PDB entry 8HAK | electron microscopy, 4.50 A resolution (low resolution: residue-level contacts below are approximate; hydrogen-bond / salt-bridge calls are withheld) | chains K and N of the 11 polymer chains in the assembly

Chain K:
Molecule: 180-nt DNA strand
From: Homo sapiens
Sequence (180 nucleotides; numbered 1 to 180; the number before each row is that of its first residue):
     1 ATCCGTCCGT TACCGCCATC AATATCCACC TGCAGATTCT ACCAAAAGTG TATTTGGAAA
    61 CTGCTCCATC AAAAGGCATG TTCAGCTGAA TTCAGCTGAA CATGCCTTTT GATGGAGCAG
   121 TTTCCAAATA CACTTTTGGT AGAATCTGCA GGTGGATATT GATGGCGGTA ACGGACGGAT
Unresolved in the structure: 1-17, 163-180

Chain N:
Molecule: Histone acetyltransferase p300
From: Homo sapiens
Notes: EC 2.3.1.48, 2.3.1.-
Reference sequence: Q09472 (EP300_HUMAN); numbering as in UniProt (aligned over 1048-1836)
Sequence (796 residues; each row starts with the number of its first residue):
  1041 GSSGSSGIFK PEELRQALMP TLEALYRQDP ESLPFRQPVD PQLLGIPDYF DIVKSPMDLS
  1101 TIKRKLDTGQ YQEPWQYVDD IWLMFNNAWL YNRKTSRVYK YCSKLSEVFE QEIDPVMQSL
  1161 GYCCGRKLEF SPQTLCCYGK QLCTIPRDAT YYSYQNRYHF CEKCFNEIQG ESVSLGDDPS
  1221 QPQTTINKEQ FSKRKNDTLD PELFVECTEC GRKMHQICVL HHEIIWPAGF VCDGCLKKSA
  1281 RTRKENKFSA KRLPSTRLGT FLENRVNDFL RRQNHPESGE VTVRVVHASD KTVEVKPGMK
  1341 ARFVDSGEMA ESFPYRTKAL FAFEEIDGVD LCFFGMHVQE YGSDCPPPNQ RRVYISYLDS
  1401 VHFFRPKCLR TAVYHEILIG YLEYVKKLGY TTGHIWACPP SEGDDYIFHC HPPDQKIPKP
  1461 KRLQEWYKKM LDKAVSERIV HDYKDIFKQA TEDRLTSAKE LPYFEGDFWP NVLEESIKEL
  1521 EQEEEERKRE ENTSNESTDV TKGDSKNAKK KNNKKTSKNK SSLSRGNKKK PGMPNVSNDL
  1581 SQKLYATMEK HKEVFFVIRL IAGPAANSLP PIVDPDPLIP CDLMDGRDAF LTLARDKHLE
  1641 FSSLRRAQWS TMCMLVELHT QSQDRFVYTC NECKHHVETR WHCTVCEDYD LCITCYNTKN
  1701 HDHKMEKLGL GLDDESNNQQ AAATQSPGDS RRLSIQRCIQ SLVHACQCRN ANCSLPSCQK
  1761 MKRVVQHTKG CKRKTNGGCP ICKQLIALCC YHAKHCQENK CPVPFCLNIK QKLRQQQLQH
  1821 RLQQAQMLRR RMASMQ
Unresolved in the structure: 1041-1050, 1207-1231, 1520-1577, 1601-1611, 1665-1836
Differences from the reference sequence: expression tag (1041-1047)
Swiss-Prot annotation at these positions:
  - zinc finger: Arg-1665 to Asp-1713 (ZZ-type), Gly-1728 to Ile-1809 (TAZ-type 2)
  - region: Tyr-1397 to Asp-1399 (Interaction with histone)
  - binding site (acetyl-CoA): Leu-1398 to Ser-1400, Arg-1410, Thr-1411, Ile-1457, Arg-1462, Trp-1466
  - binding site (Zn(2+)): Cys-1670, Cys-1673, Cys-1683, Cys-1686, Cys-1692, Cys-1695, His-1701, His-1703
  - modified residue: Lys-1180 (N6-acetyllysine), Lys-1336 (N6-acetyllysine), Lys-1473 (N6-acetyllysine), Lys-1499 (N6-acetyllysine), Lys-1542 (N6-acetyllysine), Lys-1546 (N6-acetyllysine), Lys-1549 (N6-acetyllysine), Lys-1554 (N6-acetyllysine), Lys-1555 (N6-acetyllysine), Lys-1558 (N6-acetyllysine), Lys-1560 (N6-acetyllysine), Lys-1583 (N6-acetyllysine), Lys-1699 (N6-acetyllysine), Lys-1704 (N6-acetyllysine), Lys-1707 (N6-acetyllysine), Ser-1726 (Phosphoserine)
  - natural variant: Ser-1650 (S1650Y: In a pancreatic cancer sample), Gln-1824 (Q1824P: In MKHK2), Arg-1831 (deletion: In MKHK2)
  - mutagenesis: Phe-1170 (F1170E: Increased acetyltransferase activity), Cys-1204 (C1204R: Increased acetyltransferase activity), Glu-1242 (E1242K: Increased acetyltransferase activity), Thr-1357 (T1357L: 40% decrease in activity; T1357R: 40% decrease in activity. 90% decrease in activity; when associated with R-1505; R-1625 and R-1628), Ser-1396 (S1396R: Loss of activity; when associated with R-1397; S1396W: Loss of activity; when associated with W-1396), Tyr-1397 (Y1397R: Loss of activity; when associated with R-1396; Y1397W: Loss of activity; when associated with W-1397), Asp-1399 (D1399Y: Abolished acetyltransferase and acyltransferase activities. Abolishes autoacetylation. Does not interact with TFAP2A and inhibits transcriptional coactivation of TFAP2A by CITED2 ...), Tyr-1467 (Y1467F: Abolishes autoacetylation. Loss of acetyltransferase activity), Phe-1504 (F1504A: Abolished acetyltransferase activity), Glu-1505 (E1505R: 90% decrease in activity; when associated with R-1625 and R-1628. 90% decrease in activity; when associated with R-1357; R-1625 and R-1628), Asp-1625 (D1625R: 70% decrease in activity; when associated with R-1628. 90% decrease in activity; when associated with R-1505 and R-1628. 90% decrease in activity; when associated with R-1357 ...), Asp-1628 (D1628R: 70% decrease in activity; when associated with R-1625. 90% decrease in activity; when associated with E-1505 and R-1625. 90% decrease in activity; when associated with R-1357 ...), 1 further mutagenesis entry in UniProt
Reported in the primary citation:
  - binding site for the 180-nt DNA strand (chain K): Arg-1137, Lys-1140
  - post-translational modification sites: Lys-1542, Lys-1546, Lys-1549, Lys-1550, Lys-1551, Lys-1554, Lys-1555, Lys-1558, Lys-1560
  - mutagenesis - R1133A/K1134A/R1137A/K1140A, R1133E/K1134E/R1137E/K1140E: decreased catalytic activity
  - mutagenesis - Y1467F: abolished catalytic activity

Chain K / chain N interface:
Contacting residue pairs (8; chain K residue first):
  DG114(K) with Arg-1137(N)
  DG115(K) with Thr-1135(N); Ser-1136(N); Arg-1137(N); Lys-1140(N)
  DA116(K) with Thr-1135(N)
  DA126(K) with Lys-1461(N); Glu-1465(N)

Overview:
4 residues of chain K and 6 residues of chain N are in contact. Curated annotation (UniProt) lists 8
acetyl-CoA-binding residues, 8 Zn2+-binding residues and 14 mutagenesis sites on chain N. From the paper: a
binding site for the 180-nt DNA strand (chain K) at Arg-1137(N) and Lys-1140(N); R1133A/K1134A/R1137A/K1140A
and R1133E/K1134E/R1137E/K1140E of chain N reduce catalytic activity.
Chain K is a 180-nt DNA strand and chain N is Histone acetyltransferase p300, both from Homo sapiens; the
structure, Cryo-EM structure of the p300 catalytic core bound to the H4K12acK16ac nucleosome, class 4 (4.5
angstrom ..., was determined by electron microscopy together with 8HAG, 8HAH, 8HAI, 8HAJ, 8HAL, 8HAM and 8HAN
from the same study.
